PDB entry 1O7D | X-ray diffraction, 2.70 A resolution | chains C and E of the 5 polymer chains in the assembly

# Chain C
Name: Lysosomal alpha-mannosidase
From: Bos taurus
Notes: EC 3.2.1.24; fragment: alpha-mannosidase c peptide, residues 432-590
UniProt: Q29451 (MA2B1_BOVIN); the author numbering skips numbers that UniProt does not, so the offset changes along the chain: 431-558 = UniProt 433-560; 563-593 = UniProt 561-591
Chain sequence (159 residues; each row starts with the number of its first residue; note: 4 numbers in that range are skipped by the numbering (no residue carries them; nothing is unmodelled there)):
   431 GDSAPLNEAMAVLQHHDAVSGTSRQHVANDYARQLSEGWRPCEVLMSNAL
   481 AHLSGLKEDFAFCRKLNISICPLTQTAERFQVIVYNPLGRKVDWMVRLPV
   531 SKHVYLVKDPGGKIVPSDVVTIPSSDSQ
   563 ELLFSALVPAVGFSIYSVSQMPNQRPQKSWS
Not modelled in the structure: 586-593
Covalent attachments: glycan linked to Asn-497
Bound ions: Zn2+: His-446 (together with 2-amino-2-hydroxymethyl-propane-1,3-diol) (shared with 3 residues of chain A)
Swiss-Prot annotation at these positions:
  - binding site (Zn(2+)): His-446
  - glycosylation: Asn-497 (N-linked (GlcNAc...) asparagine)

# Chain E
Name: Lysosomal alpha-mannosidase
From: Bos taurus
Notes: EC 3.2.1.24; fragment: alpha-mannosidase e peptide, residues 874-999
UniProt: Q29451 (MA2B1_BOVIN); residues 885-1010 here correspond to UniProt positions 874-999 (UniProt number = residue number - 11)
Chain sequence (126 residues; each row starts with the number of its first residue):
   885 PRTQFSGLRRELPPSVRLLTLARWGPETLLLRLEHQFAVGEDSGRNLSSP
   935 VTLDLTNLFSAFTITNLRETTLAANQLLAYASRLQWTTDTGPTPHPSPSR
   985 PVSATITLQPMEIRTFLASVQWEEDG
Not modelled in the structure: 974-987, 1008-1010
Swiss-Prot annotation at these positions:
  - glycosylation: Asn-930 (N-linked (GlcNAc...) asparagine)

# How chain C and chain E interact
Contacting residue pairs (33; chain C residue first):
  Leu-483(C) / Arg-886(E)  hydrogen bond (backbone-side chain)
  Ser-484(C) / Pro-885(E)
  Ser-484(C) / Arg-886(E)
  Gly-519(C) / Glu-895(E)
  Gly-519(C) / Leu-896(E)  hydrogen bond (backbone-backbone)
  Arg-520(C) / Glu-895(E)
  Arg-520(C) / Leu-896(E)  hydrogen bond (side chain-backbone)
  Arg-520(C) / Pro-897(E)
  Arg-520(C) / Pro-898(E)
  Arg-520(C) / Val-900(E)  hydrogen bond (side chain-backbone)
  Arg-520(C) / Gln-920(E)
  Lys-521(C) / Glu-895(E)  hydrogen bond (backbone-side chain)
  Pro-540(C) / Thr-887(E)  hydrogen bond (backbone-side chain)
  Pro-540(C) / Gln-888(E)
  Leu-569(C) / Gln-888(E)
  Pro-571(C) / Gln-888(E)
  Pro-571(C) / Phe-889(E)
  Pro-571(C) / Ser-890(E)
  Ala-572(C) / Ser-890(E)  hydrogen bond (backbone-side chain)
  Ala-572(C) / Gly-891(E)
  Val-573(C) / Phe-889(E)
  Val-573(C) / Ser-890(E)
  Val-573(C) / Gly-891(E)  hydrogen bond (backbone-backbone)
  Val-573(C) / Leu-892(E)  hydrophobic
  Val-573(C) / Leu-902(E)  hydrophobic
  Gly-574(C) / Phe-889(E)
  Gly-574(C) / Ser-890(E)
  Phe-575(C) / Gln-888(E)
  Phe-575(C) / Phe-889(E)  hydrogen bond (backbone-backbone)
  Ser-576(C) / Thr-887(E)
  Ser-576(C) / Gln-888(E)  hydrogen bond
  Ile-577(C) / Arg-886(E)
  Ile-577(C) / Thr-887(E)  hydrogen bond (backbone-backbone)
Other interface residues (no listed pair), chain C (15 interface residues in all): Pro-517
Other interface residues (no listed pair), chain E (16 interface residues in all): Leu-905

# Summary
The interface between chain C and chain E involves 15 residues on one side and 16 on the other, with 11
hydrogen bonds. Polar contacts include Leu-483(C)/Arg-886(E), Arg-520(C)/Leu-896(E) and Arg-520(C)/Val-900(E).
From UniProt: Zn2+-binding residue His-446(C) on chain C.
Here chain C is Lysosomal alpha-mannosidase and chain E is Lysosomal alpha-mannosidase, both from Bos taurus.
Entry 1O7D (The structure of the bovine lysosomal a-mannosidase suggests a novel mechanism for low pH
activation) was determined by X-ray diffraction.
